Entry 4NUG (X-ray diffraction, 1.86 A resolution); this record covers chains L and H.

# Chain L
Protein: PGT151 light chain
From: Homo sapiens
UniProt: Q8TCD0 (Q8TCD0_HUMAN); residues 107-214 here correspond to UniProt positions 132-239 (UniProt number = residue number + 25)
Amino-acid sequence (219 residues; each row starts with the number of its first residue; a row labelled like 27A-27E holds insertion residues (27A, then the next letters in order)):
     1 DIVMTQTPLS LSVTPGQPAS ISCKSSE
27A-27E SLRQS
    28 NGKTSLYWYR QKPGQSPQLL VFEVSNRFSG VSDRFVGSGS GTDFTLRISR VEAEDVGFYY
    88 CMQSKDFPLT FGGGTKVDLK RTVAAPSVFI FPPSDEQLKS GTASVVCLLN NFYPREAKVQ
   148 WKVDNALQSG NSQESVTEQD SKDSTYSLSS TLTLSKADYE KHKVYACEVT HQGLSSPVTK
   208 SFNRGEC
Disordered / not traced: 214
Disulfide bonds: Cys23-Cys88, Cys134-Cys194

# Chain H
Protein: PGT151 heavy chain
From: Homo sapiens
UniProt: S6BAM6 (S6BAM6_HUMAN); the construct has insertions or renumbered stretches relative to UniProt, so the offset changes along the chain: 101-130 = UniProt 132-161; 133-154 = UniProt 162-183; 162-169 = UniProt 186-193; 171-180 = UniProt 194-203; 3 more segments
Amino-acid sequence (240 residues; row label = number of the first residue in the row; note: 14 numbers in that range are skipped by the numbering (no residue carries them; nothing is unmodelled there); a row labelled like 82A-82C holds insertion residues (82A, then the next letters in order)):
     1 RVQLVESGGG VVQPGKSVRL SCVVSDFPFS KYPMYWVRQA PGKGLEWVAA IS
   52A G
    53 DAWHVVYSNS VQGRFLVSRD NVKNTLYLEM
82A-82C NSL
    83 KIEDTAVYRC ARMFQESG
100A-100R PPRLDRWSGRNYYYYSGM
   101 DVWGQGTTVT VSSASTKGPS VFPLAPSSKS
   133 TSGGTAALGC LVKDYFPEPV TV
   156 SW
   162 NSGALTSG
   171 VHTFPAVLQS
   182 SGLYSLSSVV TVPSSSLGT
   203 Q
   205 TYICNVNHKP SNTKVDKR
   225 VEPKSCDK
Disordered / not traced: 229-232
Disulfide bonds: Cys22-Cys92, Cys142-Cys208

# Interface between chain L and chain H
Contacting residue pairs (79):
  Gln27D(L) with Tyr100N(H), hydrogen bond
  Asn28(L) with Tyr100N(H), hydrogen bond
  Tyr34(L) with Phe96(H); Ser100P(H); Gly100Q(H), hydrogen bond (side chain-backbone)
  Tyr36(L) with Gly100Q(H); Met100R(H), hydrogen bond (side chain-backbone); Trp103(H)
  Gln38(L) with Gln39(H), hydrogen bond; Arg91(H)
  Gln42(L) with Arg91(H)
  Ser43(L) with Arg91(H), hydrogen bond; Gly104(H), hydrogen bond (side chain-backbone); Gln105(H), hydrogen bond
  Pro44(L) with Leu45(H), hydrophobic; Arg91(H); Trp103(H)
  Leu46(L) with Met100R(H); Asp101(H)
  Phe49(L) with Phe96(H), hydrophobic
  Glu50(L) with Phe96(H)
  Phe55(L) with Asp101(H)
  Tyr87(L) with Gln39(H); Lys43(H); Gly44(H); Leu45(H), hydrophobic
  Met89(L) with Gly100Q(H); Met100R(H), hydrophobic
  Ser91(L) with Tyr100O(H); Ser100P(H); Gly100Q(H), hydrogen bond (side chain-backbone)
  Phe94(L) with Trp47(H), hydrophobic; Ala50(H), hydrophobic; Val58(H), hydrophobic; Tyr100O(H), hydrophobic
  Pro95(L) with Trp47(H), hydrophobic
  Leu96(L) with Tyr35(H), hydrophobic; Trp47(H)
  Phe98(L) with Leu45(H); Trp47(H); Trp103(H), hydrophobic
  Phe116(L) with Lys129(H); Ser130(H); Ala139(H), hydrophobic
  Ile117(L) with Lys129(H), hydrogen bond (backbone-backbone)
  Phe118(L) with Leu124(H); Ala125(H); Ser130(H); Ala139(H)
  Ser121(L) with Phe122(H); Pro123(H)
  Glu123(L) with Val121(H); Phe122(H); Lys221(H), salt bridge
  Gln124(L) with Phe122(H); Lys145(H)
  Ser131(L) with Leu143(H); Lys145(H)
  Val133(L) with Leu124(H), hydrophobic
  Leu135(L) with Phe174(H), hydrophobic; Val190(H), hydrophobic
  Asn137(L) with His172(H); Thr192(H)
  Asn138(L) with His172(H), hydrogen bond
  Gln160(L) with Val177(H); Leu178(H), hydrogen bond (side chain-backbone); Gln179(H)
  Glu161(L) with Val177(H)
  Ser162(L) with Phe174(H); Pro175(H), hydrogen bond (side chain-backbone); Val177(H)
  Val163(L) with Pro175(H)
  Thr164(L) with Phe174(H)
  Ser174(L) with His172(H), hydrogen bond; Phe174(H)
  Leu175(L) with Phe174(H)
  Ser176(L) with Phe174(H); Ser188(H)
  Ser208(L) with Lys129(H), hydrogen bond (backbone-side chain)
Also at the interface, not in a pair above, chain L (47 interface residues in all): Asp1, Asp122, Ser127, Thr129, Thr178, Thr180, Phe209, Glu213
Also at the interface, not in a pair above, chain H (47 interface residues in all): Val37, Glu46, Asn61, Gln97, Thr133, Leu140, Thr173, Lys228

# Summary
Chain L and chain H each contribute 47 residues to their interface, with 15 hydrogen bonds and 1 salt bridge.
Polar pairs include Glu123(L)-Lys221(H), Gln27D(L)-Tyr100N(H) and Asn28(L)-Tyr100N(H).
Chain L is PGT151 light chain and chain H is PGT151 heavy chain, both from Homo sapiens; the structure,
Crystal structure of HIV-1 broadly neutralizing antibody PGT151, was determined by X-ray diffraction,
deposited together with 4NUJ.
